PDB entry 3TOC | X-ray diffraction, 2.20 A resolution | chains A and B

# Chain A (and B)
Protein: Putative uncharacterized protein
From: Streptococcus pyogenes
Notes: chain B of this document is another copy of the same molecule, construct and numbering; everything in this record applies to it too
UniProtKB: Q99ZV9 (Q99ZV9_STRP1); residue numbers follow UniProt; this construct covers 1-220
Sequence (224 residues; row label = number of the first residue in the row; numbers below 1 keep their minus sign (Gly-3 is residue -3)):
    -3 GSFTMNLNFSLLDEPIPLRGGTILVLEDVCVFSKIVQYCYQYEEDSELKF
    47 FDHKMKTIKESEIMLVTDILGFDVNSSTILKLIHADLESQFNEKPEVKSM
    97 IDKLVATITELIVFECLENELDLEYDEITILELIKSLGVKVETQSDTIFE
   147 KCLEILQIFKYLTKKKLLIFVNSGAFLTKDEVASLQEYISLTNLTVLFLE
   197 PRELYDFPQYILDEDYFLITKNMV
Not modelled in the structure: -3 to 0, 40-41, 48-50, 210-213, 220 (chain B: -3 to -1, 40-41, 140, 220)
Differences from the reference sequence: expression tag (-3 to 0)
Modified residues: Mse1, Mse51, Mse60, Mse96, Mse219 (selenomethionine; parent Met)
Ion coordination: Ca2+ site 1: Glu123, Glu128; Ca2+ site 2: Glu138, Asp142, Glu150
What the authors report for this chain:
  - Ca2+ coordination: Asp118, Asp122, Glu123, Glu128, Ser132, Glu138, Asp142, Glu150
  - conformationally variable residues (order/disorder transition, side-chain flip): Asp118, Asp122, Glu138, Asp142

# How chain A and chain B interact
Residue-residue contacts - 47 pairs, chain A then chain B:
  Val25(A) - Ala171(B)
  Val25(A) - Phe172(B)
  Val25(A) - Leu173(B)
  Val25(A) - Thr174(B)
  Val25(A) - Tyr201(B)
  Cys26(A) - Thr174(B)
  Phe28(A) - Ala171(B)
  Phe28(A) - Phe172(B)  hydrophobic
  Ser29(A) - Ile144(B)
  Ser29(A) - Phe172(B)  hydrogen bond (side chain-backbone)
  Val32(A) - Phe172(B)  hydrophobic
  Gln33(A) - Leu66(B)
  Gln33(A) - Asp142(B)  hydrogen bond (side chain-backbone)
  Gln33(A) - Thr143(B)
  Tyr36(A) - Asp64(B)  hydrogen bond
  Tyr36(A) - Leu66(B)  hydrophobic
  Tyr36(A) - Gly67(B)  hydrogen bond (side chain-backbone)
  Thr63(A) - Thr63(B)
  Thr63(A) - Asp64(B)
  Asp64(A) - Tyr36(B)  hydrogen bond
  Asp64(A) - Asp64(B)
  Leu66(A) - Gln33(B)
  Leu66(A) - Tyr36(B)  hydrophobic
  Ser141(A) - Gln33(B)
  Ser141(A) - Gln37(B)
  Asp142(A) - Gln33(B)  hydrogen bond (backbone-side chain)
  Asp142(A) - Gln37(B)
  Thr143(A) - Gln33(B)
  Ile144(A) - Ser29(B)
  Ile144(A) - Val32(B)  hydrophobic
  Val167(A) - Phe172(B)  hydrophobic
  Asn168(A) - Asn168(B)  hydrogen bond
  Asn168(A) - Ala171(B)
  Asn168(A) - Phe172(B)
  Ala171(A) - Val25(B)
  Ala171(A) - Phe28(B)
  Ala171(A) - Asn168(B)
  Phe172(A) - Val25(B)
  Phe172(A) - Phe28(B)  hydrophobic
  Phe172(A) - Ser29(B)  hydrogen bond (backbone-side chain)
  Phe172(A) - Val167(B)  hydrophobic
  Phe172(A) - Asn168(B)
  Leu173(A) - Val25(B)
  Thr174(A) - Cys26(B)
  Pro197(A) - Ala171(B)  hydrophobic
  Arg198(A) - Arg198(B)
  Tyr201(A) - Val25(B)
Interface residues without a listed pair, chain A (26 interface residues in all): Gln37, Gly67, Gln140
Interface residues without a listed pair, chain B (24 interface residues in all): Pro197

# Summary
26 residues of chain A face 24 of chain B across their interface; the contacts include 8 hydrogen bonds. Among
the polar pairs are Ser29(A)-Phe172(B), Gln33(A)-Asp142(B) and Tyr36(A)-Asp64(B). Glu123(A) and Glu128(A)
coordinate Ca2+ site 1. From the paper: Ca2+ coordination by Asp118(A), Asp122(A) and Glu123(A) among others;
conformational variability at Asp118(A), Asp122(A) and Glu138(A) among others.
Chain A and chain B are both Putative uncharacterized protein (Streptococcus pyogenes); the structure, Crystal
structure of Streptococcus pyogenes Csn2, was determined by X-ray diffraction, deposited together with 3V7F.
